Entry 5WJQ (X-ray diffraction, 2.79 A resolution); this record covers chains A and D of the 3 polymer chains in the assembly.

[Chain A]
Molecule: 28-nt DNA strand
Sequence (28 nucleotides; numbered 1 to 28; the number before each row is that of its first residue):
     1 TGTGGGCGTG GCACAGGTAA AAAGGGCA

[Chain D]
Name: Zinc finger protein 568
Organism: Mus musculus
UniProt: E9PYI1 (ZN568_MOUSE), isoform E9PYI1-2; residue numbers follow UniProt; this construct covers 388-668
Sequence (288 residues; each row starts with the number of its first residue):
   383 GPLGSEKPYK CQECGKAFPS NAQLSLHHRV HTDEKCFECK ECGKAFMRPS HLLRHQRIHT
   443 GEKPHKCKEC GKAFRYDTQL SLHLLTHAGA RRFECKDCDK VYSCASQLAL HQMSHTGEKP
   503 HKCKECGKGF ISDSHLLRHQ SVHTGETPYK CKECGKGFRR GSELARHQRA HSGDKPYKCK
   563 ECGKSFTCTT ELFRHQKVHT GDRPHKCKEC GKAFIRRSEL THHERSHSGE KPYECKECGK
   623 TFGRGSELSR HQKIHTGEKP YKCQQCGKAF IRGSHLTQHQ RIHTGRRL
Disordered / not traced: 383-385, 667-670
Construct notes: expression tag (383-387, 669-670)
Metal / ion sites: Zn2+ site 1: Cys393, Cys396, His409, His413; Zn2+ site 2: Cys421, Cys424, His437, His441; Zn2+ site 3: Cys449, His465, His469; Zn2+ site 4: Cys477, Cys480, His493, His497; Zn2+ site 5: Cys505, Cys508, His521, His525; Zn2+ site 6: Cys533, Cys536, His549, His553; Zn2+ site 7: Cys561, Cys564, His577, His581; Zn2+ site 8: Cys589, His605, His609; Zn2+ site 9: Cys617, Cys620, His633, His637; Zn2+ site 10 near Cys648 (its only coordinating residue here)
UniProt features mapped onto this chain:
  - zinc finger: Tyr391 to His413 (C2H2-type 2), Phe419 to His441 (C2H2-type 3), His447 to His469 (C2H2-type 4), Phe475 to His497 (C2H2-type 5), His503 to His525 (C2H2-type 6), Tyr531 to His553 (C2H2-type 7), Tyr559 to His581 (C2H2-type 8), His587 to His609 (C2H2-type 9), Tyr615 to His637 (C2H2-type 10), Tyr643 to His665 (C2H2-type 11)
From the paper describing this entry:
  - binding site for the 28-nt DNA strand (chain A): Arg654, His657, Gln660
  - specificity-determining residues: Arg654

[Chain A / chain D interface]
Contacting residue pairs (73; chain A residue first):
  DG2(A) with His661(D), phosphate contact
  DT3(A) with Phe652(D), phosphate contact; His657(D), base contact; Gln660(D), base contact
  DG4(A) with Arg654(D), sugar contact; His657(D), hydrogen bond to the base
  DG5(A) with Phe624(D), phosphate contact; Arg632(D), salt bridge to the phosphate; His633(D), salt bridge to the phosphate; Arg654(D), hydrogen bond to the base
  DG6(A) with Lys613(D), salt bridge to the phosphate; Phe624(D), phosphate contact; Glu629(D), phosphate contact; Arg632(D), base contact
  DC7(A) with Ser608(D), hydrogen bond to the phosphate; Arg626(D), base contact
  DG8(A) with Lys594(D), salt bridge to the phosphate; Phe596(D), phosphate contact; Arg626(D), hydrogen bond to the base
  DT9(A) with Val580(D), phosphate contact; Arg585(D), salt bridge to the phosphate; Ile597(D), phosphate contact; Arg598(D), base contact; Glu601(D), base contact; Arg626(D), base contact
  DG10(A) with Arg576(D), base contact; His577(D), phosphate contact; Arg598(D), hydrogen bond to the base
  DG11(A) with Phe568(D), phosphate contact; Arg576(D), hydrogen bond to the base; Arg598(D), base contact
  DC12(A) with Arg548(D), sugar contact; Glu573(D), base contact; Arg576(D), base contact
  DA13(A) with Lys538(D), salt bridge to the phosphate; Phe540(D), phosphate contact; Glu545(D), base contact; Arg548(D), salt bridge to the phosphate; His549(D), phosphate contact
  DC14(A) with Phe540(D), phosphate contact; Arg541(D), salt bridge to the phosphate; Glu545(D), base contact; Thr572(D), base contact
  DA15(A) with Ser523(D), hydrogen bond to the phosphate; Val524(D), sugar contact; Arg541(D), salt bridge to the phosphate; Arg542(D), hydrogen bond to the base
  DG16(A) with Arg520(D), base contact; His521(D), salt bridge to the phosphate; Arg542(D), hydrogen bond to the base
  DG17(A) with Lys501(D), salt bridge to the phosphate; Arg520(D), hydrogen bond to the base
  DT18(A) with Ser496(D), hydrogen bond to the phosphate; His517(D), hydrogen bond to the base
  DA19(A) with Lys482(D), salt bridge to the phosphate; Tyr484(D), phosphate contact
  DA21(A) with Tyr458(D), sugar contact; Gln461(D), phosphate contact
  DA22(A) with Ile440(D), phosphate contact; Arg457(D), salt bridge to the phosphate; Tyr458(D), hydrogen bond to the phosphate
  DA23(A) with Lys426(D), salt bridge to the phosphate; Phe428(D), phosphate contact; Arg436(D), hydrogen bond to the base; His437(D), salt bridge to the phosphate; Thr460(D), base contact
  DG24(A) with Arg411(D), salt bridge to the phosphate; His433(D), base contact; Arg436(D), hydrogen bond to the base
  DG25(A) with Arg430(D), base contact; His433(D), hydrogen bond to the base
  DG26(A) with Arg430(D), hydrogen bond to the base
  DC27(A) with Arg430(D), base contact
Interface residues without a listed pair, chain D (60 interface residues in all): Leu408, Phe512, Ile513, Thr529, Gly539, Thr569, Gly625, Ile636

[Overview]
25 residues of chain A face 60 of chain D across their interface; the contacts include 17 hydrogen bonds and
16 salt bridges. Polar contacts include DG4(A)-His657(D), DG5(A)-Arg654(D) and DG8(A)-Arg626(D). The paper
reports a binding site for the 28-nt DNA strand (chain A) at Arg654(D), His657(D) and Gln660(D); the
specificity determinant Arg654(D).
Chain A is a 28-nt DNA strand and chain D is Zinc finger protein 568 (Mus musculus); the structure,
mouseZFP568-ZnF2-11 in complex with DNA, was determined by X-ray diffraction (same publication as 5V3J and
5V3M).
